6H3W - chain A; structure by X-ray diffraction, 2.10 A resolution.

[Chain A]
Name: Envelopment polyprotein
From: Bunyavirus La Crosse
Notes: fragment: Glycoprotein Gc Head Domain
UniProt: Q8JPR1 (GP_BUNL8); numbering as in UniProt (aligned over 477-723)
Sequence (250 residues; numbered 474 to 723; the number before each row is that of its first residue):
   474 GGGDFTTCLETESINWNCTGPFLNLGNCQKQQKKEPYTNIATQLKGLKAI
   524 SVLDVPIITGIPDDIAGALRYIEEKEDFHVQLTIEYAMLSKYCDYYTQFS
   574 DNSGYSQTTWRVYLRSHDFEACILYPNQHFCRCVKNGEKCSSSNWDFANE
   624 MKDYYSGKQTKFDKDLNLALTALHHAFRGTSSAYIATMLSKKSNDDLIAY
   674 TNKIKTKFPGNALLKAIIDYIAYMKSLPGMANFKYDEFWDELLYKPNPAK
Disordered / not traced: 720-723
Sequence notes: expression tag (474-476)
Curated features (UniProtKB/Swiss-Prot):
  - glycosylation: Asn-490 (N-linked (GlcNAc...) asparagine)
Disulfides: Cys-481/Cys-491, Cys-501/Cys-566, Cys-595/Cys-604, Cys-606/Cys-613
Covalent attachments: N-acetylglucosamine (NAG) linked to Asn-490
Reported in the primary citation:
  - self-association interface (contacts with another copy of this molecule): His-590

[Overview]
Covalently linked N-acetylglucosamine: at Asn-490. The paper reports a self-association interface involving
His-590.
Chain A is Envelopment polyprotein (Bunyavirus La Crosse); the structure, La Crosse Virus Glycoprotein Gc Head
Domain, was determined by X-ray diffraction together with 6H3S, 6H3U, 6H3V and 6H3X from the same study.
